Entry 3ZUM (X-ray diffraction, 2.50 A resolution); this record covers chains L and M of the 3 polymer chains in the assembly.

[Chain L]
Protein: Reaction center protein L chain
Source organism: Rhodobacter sphaeroides
Reference sequence: P0C0Y8 (RCEL_RHOSH); residues 1-281 here correspond to UniProt positions 2-282 (UniProt number = residue number + 1)
Chain sequence (281 residues; row label = number of the first residue in the row):
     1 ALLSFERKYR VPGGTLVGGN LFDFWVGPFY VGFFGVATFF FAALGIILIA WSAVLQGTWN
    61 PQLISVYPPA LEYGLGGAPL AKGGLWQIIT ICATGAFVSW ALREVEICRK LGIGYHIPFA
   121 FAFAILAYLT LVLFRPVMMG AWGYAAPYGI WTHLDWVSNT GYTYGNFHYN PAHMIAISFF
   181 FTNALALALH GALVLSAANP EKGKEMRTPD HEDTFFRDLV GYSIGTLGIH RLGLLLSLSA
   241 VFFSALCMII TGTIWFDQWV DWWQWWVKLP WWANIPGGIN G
Construct notes: engineered mutation Ala-146 (Phe147 in P0C0Y8)
Bound ions: bacteriochlorophyll a Mg site 1 near His-153 (its only coordinating residue here); bacteriochlorophyll a Mg site 2 near His-173 (its only coordinating residue here); Fe ion: His-190, His-230 (shared with His-219(M), Glu-234(M), His-266(M) of chain M)
Small-molecule neighbours:
  - bacteriochlorophyll a (BCL), molecule 1: Ile-46, Tyr-128, Leu-131, Ala-146, Ile-150, Trp-151, His-153, Leu-154, Trp-156, Val-157
  - bacteriochlorophyll a (BCL), molecule 2: Phe-97, Phe-121, Ala-124, Ile-125, Ala-127, Tyr-128, Leu-131, Trp-156, Val-157, Ser-158, Thr-160, Gly-161, Tyr-162, Asn-166, Phe-167, His-168, His-173, Ala-176, Ile-177, Phe-180, Phe-181, Val-241, Ser-244, Ala-245, Cys-247, Met-248
  - bacteriochlorophyll a (BCL), molecule 3: Val-157, Tyr-162, His-168, Phe-181
  - bacteriochlorophyll a (BCL), molecule 4: His-168, Met-174, Ile-177, Ser-178, Phe-181, Thr-182, Leu-185
  - bacteriopheophytin a (BPH), molecule 1: Thr-38, Ala-42, Ile-49, Cys-92, Ala-93, Ala-96, Phe-97, Trp-100, Glu-104, Ile-117, Ala-120, Phe-121, Phe-123, Ala-124, Tyr-128, Tyr-148, Gly-149, Ile-150, His-153, Phe-180, Ser-237, Leu-238, Val-241
  - bacteriopheophytin a (BPH), molecule 2: Phe-181, Ala-184, Leu-185, Ala-188, Leu-189, Phe-216, Leu-219, Val-220
  - ubiquinone-10 (U10), molecule 1: Phe-29, Tyr-30, Val-31, Gly-35, Thr-38, Phe-39, Trp-100, Arg-103
  - ubiquinone-10 (U10), molecule 2: Met-174, Ile-175, Ser-178, Phe-179, Thr-182, Ala-186, Leu-189, His-190, Leu-193, Val-194, Pro-209, Glu-212, Asp-213, Phe-216, Tyr-222, Ser-223, Ile-224, Gly-225, Thr-226, Ile-229, Leu-232, Trp-263

[Chain M]
Protein: Reaction center protein M chain
Source organism: Rhodobacter sphaeroides
Reference sequence: P0C0Y9 (RCEM_RHOSH); residues 1-307 here correspond to UniProt positions 2-308 (UniProt number = residue number + 1)
Chain sequence (307 residues; row label = number of the first residue in the row):
     1 AEYQNIFSQV QVRGPADLGM TEDVNLANRS GVGPFSTLLG WFGNAQLGPI YLGSLGVLSL
    61 FSGLMWFFTI GIWFWYQAGW NPAVFLRDLF FFSLEPPAPE YGLSFAAPLK EGGLWLIASF
   121 FMFVAVWSWW GRTYLRAQAL GMGKHTAWAF LSAIWLWMVL GFIRPILMGS WSEAVPYGIF
   181 SHLDWTNNFS LVHGNLFYNP FHGLSIAFLY GSALLFAMHG ATILAVSRFG GERELEQIAD
   241 RGTAAERAAL FWRWTMGFNA TMEGIHRWAI WMAVLVTLTG GIGILLSGTV VDNWYVWGQN
   301 HGMAPLN
Unresolved in the structure: 302-307
Bound ions: bacteriochlorophyll a Mg site 1 near His-182 (its only coordinating residue here); bacteriochlorophyll a Mg site 2 near His-202 (its only coordinating residue here); Fe ion: His-219, Glu-234, His-266 (shared with His-190(L), His-230(L) of chain L)
Small-molecule neighbours:
  - bacteriochlorophyll a (BCL), molecule 1: Trp-66, Phe-67, Leu-89, Met-122, Trp-157, Leu-160, Val-175, Ile-179, His-182, Leu-183, Trp-185, Thr-186
  - bacteriochlorophyll a (BCL), molecule 2: Trp-66, Met-122, Val-126, Phe-150, Ala-153, Ile-154, Leu-156, Trp-157, Leu-160, Trp-185, Thr-186, Asn-187, Phe-189, Ser-190, Asn-195, Leu-196, Phe-197, His-202, Ser-205, Ile-206, Leu-209, Tyr-210, Val-276, Thr-277, Gly-280, Gly-281, Ile-284
  - bacteriochlorophyll a (BCL), molecule 3: Thr-186, Phe-197, Leu-209, Tyr-210
  - bacteriochlorophyll a (BCL), molecule 4: Phe-197, Gly-203, Ile-206, Ala-207, Tyr-210, Gly-211, Leu-214
  - bacteriopheophytin a (BPH), molecule 1: Ser-59, Leu-60, Gly-63, Leu-64, Trp-66, Phe-67, Ala-125, Val-126, Trp-129, Thr-133, Thr-146, Ala-149, Phe-150, Ser-152, Ala-153, Ala-273, Val-274, Thr-277
  - bacteriopheophytin a (BPH), molecule 2: Tyr-210, Ala-213, Leu-214, Ala-217, Met-218, Trp-252, Thr-255, Met-256
  - speroidenone (SPN): Trp-66, Phe-67, Phe-68, Ile-70, Gly-71, Phe-74, Trp-75, Phe-85, Leu-89, Phe-105, Trp-115, Leu-116, Ser-119, Phe-120, Met-122, Phe-123, Trp-157, Met-158, Leu-160, Gly-161, Phe-162, Trp-171, Val-175, Tyr-177, Gly-178, Ile-179, His-182
  - ubiquinone-10 (U10): Leu-214, Leu-215, Met-218, His-219, Thr-222, Ile-223, Ala-245, Ala-248, Ala-249, Trp-252, Met-256, Phe-258, Asn-259, Ala-260, Thr-261, Met-262, Ile-265, Trp-268, Met-272
UniProt features mapped onto this chain:
  - binding site ((7R,8Z)-bacteriochlorophyll b): His-182, His-202
  - binding site (Fe cation): His-219, Glu-234, His-266
  - binding site (a ubiquinone): Trp-252

[Interface between chain L and chain M]
Pairs across the interface (217; chain L residue first):
  Ala-1(L) with Arg-253(M), hydrogen bond (backbone-side chain)
  Leu-3(L) with Leu-250(M), hydrophobic; Arg-253(M); Asn-259(M)
  Phe-5(L) with Arg-241(M); Glu-246(M)
  Glu-6(L) with Leu-250(M); Arg-253(M), salt bridge; Trp-254(M), hydrogen bond
  Lys-8(L) with Glu-246(M), salt bridge
  Tyr-9(L) with Thr-243(M), hydrogen bond; Glu-246(M), hydrogen bond; Arg-247(M); Leu-250(M), hydrophobic; Trp-254(M)
  Arg-10(L) with Trp-254(M)
  Trp-25(L) with Trp-254(M)
  Pro-28(L) with Arg-253(M); Trp-254(M); Gly-257(M)
  Phe-29(L) with Trp-254(M); Thr-255(M); Met-256(M); Gly-257(M)
  Tyr-30(L) with Trp-254(M), hydrogen bond (backbone-backbone)
  Trp-100(L) with Thr-255(M)
  Arg-103(L) with Trp-254(M), hydrogen bond (side chain-backbone); Thr-255(M), hydrogen bond (side chain-backbone)
  Glu-104(L) with Phe-251(M); Thr-255(M)
  Ile-107(L) with Phe-251(M), hydrophobic; Trp-254(M), hydrophobic; Thr-255(M)
  Cys-108(L) with Phe-251(M), hydrophobic
  Lys-110(L) with Trp-254(M)
  Leu-111(L) with Arg-247(M), hydrogen bond (backbone-side chain); Leu-250(M); Phe-251(M); Trp-254(M), hydrophobic
  Gly-112(L) with Arg-228(M), hydrogen bond (backbone-side chain); Phe-229(M); Arg-247(M)
  Ile-113(L) with Ala-225(M); Val-226(M), hydrophobic; Arg-228(M); Phe-229(M), hydrophobic; Arg-247(M); Phe-251(M), hydrophobic
  Gly-114(L) with Ala-225(M), hydrogen bond (backbone-backbone); Arg-228(M)
  Tyr-115(L) with Glu-2(M)
  His-116(L) with Gln-4(M), hydrogen bond (side chain-backbone); Ala-221(M); Leu-224(M); Ala-225(M)
  Ile-117(L) with Ala-221(M); Thr-222(M); Phe-251(M), hydrophobic; Trp-252(M), hydrophobic
  Trp-151(L) with Phe-197(M)
  Leu-154(L) with Phe-197(M)
  Val-157(L) with Phe-197(M), hydrophobic
  Ser-158(L) with Phe-197(M)
  Tyr-162(L) with Asn-187(M), hydrogen bond; Leu-191(M)
  Asn-166(L) with Leu-183(M); Asn-187(M)
  His-168(L) with Leu-183(M), hydrogen bond (side chain-backbone); Thr-186(M); Asn-187(M)
  Tyr-169(L) with Phe-180(M); Asp-184(M), hydrogen bond
  Met-174(L) with Phe-180(M), hydrophobic; Leu-183(M), hydrophobic
  Phe-180(L) with Leu-209(M); Ala-213(M), hydrophobic
  Phe-181(L) with Leu-209(M), hydrophobic
  Asn-183(L) with Ser-212(M); Ala-213(M), hydrogen bond (side chain-backbone); Phe-216(M)
  Ala-184(L) with Ala-273(M)
  Ala-186(L) with Phe-216(M)
  Leu-187(L) with Ser-212(M); Phe-216(M); Ala-269(M), hydrophobic
  Ala-188(L) with Ala-273(M)
  Leu-189(L) with Thr-146(M)
  His-190(L) with His-219(M); Glu-234(M), salt bridge; His-266(M), hydrogen bond
  Gly-191(L) with His-266(M)
  Ala-192(L) with His-145(M); Thr-146(M); Ile-270(M), hydrophobic
  Val-194(L) with Glu-234(M); Leu-235(M); His-266(M)
  Leu-195(L) with His-145(M); Glu-263(M); His-266(M); Arg-267(M); Ile-270(M), hydrophobic
  Ser-196(L) with Met-142(M); Gly-143(M), hydrogen bond (backbone-backbone); His-145(M)
  Ala-197(L) with Leu-235(M), hydrophobic
  Ala-198(L) with Leu-235(M), hydrophobic
  Asn-199(L) with Gly-143(M); His-145(M); Glu-263(M), hydrogen bond; Arg-267(M), hydrogen bond
  Pro-200(L) with Gly-141(M); Met-142(M); Gly-143(M)
  Glu-201(L) with Gln-138(M); Gly-141(M), hydrogen bond (backbone-backbone); Met-142(M); Lys-144(M), salt bridge
  Lys-204(L) with Gly-141(M)
  Met-206(L) with Leu-235(M)
  Arg-207(L) with Glu-22(M), salt bridge; Leu-140(M), hydrogen bond (side chain-backbone); Gly-141(M); Met-142(M); Leu-235(M)
  Thr-208(L) with Leu-235(M)
  Pro-209(L) with Leu-235(M)
  Asp-210(L) with Met-20(M)
  His-211(L) with Met-20(M); Glu-22(M), salt bridge; Met-142(M)
  Glu-212(L) with Leu-235(M)
  Asp-213(L) with Asn-44(M)
  Thr-214(L) with Gly-19(M); Met-20(M), hydrogen bond (side chain-backbone); Arg-29(M); Leu-140(M)
  Phe-215(L) with Thr-133(M); Arg-136(M); Ala-137(M); Leu-140(M), hydrophobic; Thr-146(M)
  Arg-217(L) with Asn-44(M); Gln-46(M); Gly-48(M); Pro-49(M); Ile-50(M)
  Asp-218(L) with Val-24(M); Arg-29(M), salt bridge; Ile-50(M); Tyr-51(M), hydrogen bond (backbone-backbone); Arg-132(M), hydrogen bond (backbone-side chain)
  Leu-219(L) with Trp-129(M); Arg-132(M), hydrogen bond (backbone-side chain)
  Val-220(L) with Ile-50(M); Trp-129(M), hydrophobic
  Gly-221(L) with Leu-47(M); Gly-48(M), hydrogen bond (backbone-backbone); Ile-50(M)
  Tyr-222(L) with Leu-39(M), hydrophobic; Gly-43(M); Asn-44(M), hydrogen bond (side chain-backbone); Gln-46(M); Leu-47(M), hydrophobic
  Ser-223(L) with Asn-44(M), hydrogen bond (backbone-side chain)
  Ile-224(L) with Gly-43(M); Asn-44(M), hydrogen bond (backbone-backbone)
  Gly-225(L) with Asn-44(M)
  Thr-226(L) with Glu-232(M)
  Leu-227(L) with Asn-5(M); Leu-224(M), hydrophobic; Glu-232(M)
  Gly-228(L) with Phe-42(M)
  Ile-229(L) with Phe-216(M)
  His-230(L) with His-219(M), hydrogen bond; Gly-220(M); Ile-223(M); Glu-234(M), salt bridge
  Arg-231(L) with Tyr-3(M); Asn-5(M), hydrogen bond (side chain-backbone); Ile-6(M), hydrogen bond (side chain-backbone); Phe-7(M); Ser-8(M), hydrogen bond; Trp-41(M); Phe-42(M), hydrogen bond (side chain-backbone)
  Leu-232(L) with Phe-42(M)
  Gly-233(L) with Phe-216(M)
  Leu-234(L) with Ala-217(M); Ala-221(M), hydrophobic; Leu-224(M), hydrophobic
  Leu-235(L) with Phe-42(M), hydrophobic
  Ser-237(L) with Ala-213(M), hydrogen bond (side chain-backbone); Ala-217(M), hydrogen bond (side chain-backbone)
  Trp-263(L) with Phe-90(M), hydrophobic; Phe-180(M), hydrophobic
  Trp-266(L) with Leu-86(M), hydrogen bond (side chain-backbone); Arg-87(M), hydrogen bond (side chain-backbone)
  Val-267(L) with Arg-87(M)
  Trp-272(L) with Ala-83(M); Leu-86(M), hydrophobic; Arg-87(M), hydrogen bond (backbone-side chain)
  Ala-273(L) with Arg-87(M)
  Ile-275(L) with Asn-81(M); Ala-83(M), hydrophobic; Val-84(M), hydrophobic; Arg-87(M), hydrogen bond (backbone-side chain)
  Pro-276(L) with Val-84(M)
  Gly-277(L) with Arg-87(M)
  Gly-278(L) with Gln-77(M), hydrogen bond (backbone-backbone); Val-84(M); Asp-88(M)
  Ile-279(L) with Asp-88(M), hydrogen bond (backbone-side chain); Phe-91(M), hydrophobic
  Asn-280(L) with Arg-87(M); Asp-88(M), hydrogen bond (backbone-side chain); Phe-91(M)
  Gly-281(L) with Arg-87(M)
Also at the interface, not in a pair above, chain L (99 interface residues in all): Leu-2, Ala-120, Asp-155, Leu-193
Also at the interface, not in a pair above, chain M (101 interface residues in all): Asp-17, Ala-78, Phe-92, Ala-149, Asn-195, Tyr-198, Leu-215, Met-218, Ile-238, Ala-239, Ala-249, Met-272

[In short]
99 residues of chain L and 101 residues of chain M are in contact, with 43 hydrogen bonds and 8 salt bridges.
Polar contacts include Glu-6(L)/Arg-253(M), Lys-8(L)/Glu-246(M) and His-190(L)/Glu-234(M).
Chain L is Reaction center protein L chain and chain M is Reaction center protein M chain, both from
Rhodobacter sphaeroides; the structure, Photosynthetic Reaction Centre Mutant with Phe L146 replaced with Ala,
was determined by X-ray diffraction together with 3ZUW from the same study.
